PDB entry 1K83 | X-ray diffraction, 2.80 A resolution | chains C and K of the 11 polymer chains in the assembly

== Chain C ==
Name: DNA-directed RNA polymerase II 45KD polypeptide
Organism: Saccharomyces cerevisiae
Notes: EC 2.7.7.6
Reference sequence: P16370 (RPB3_YEAST); residues 1-318 here = UniProt positions 1-318
Amino-acid sequence (318 residues; numbered 1 to 318; the number before each row is that of its first residue):
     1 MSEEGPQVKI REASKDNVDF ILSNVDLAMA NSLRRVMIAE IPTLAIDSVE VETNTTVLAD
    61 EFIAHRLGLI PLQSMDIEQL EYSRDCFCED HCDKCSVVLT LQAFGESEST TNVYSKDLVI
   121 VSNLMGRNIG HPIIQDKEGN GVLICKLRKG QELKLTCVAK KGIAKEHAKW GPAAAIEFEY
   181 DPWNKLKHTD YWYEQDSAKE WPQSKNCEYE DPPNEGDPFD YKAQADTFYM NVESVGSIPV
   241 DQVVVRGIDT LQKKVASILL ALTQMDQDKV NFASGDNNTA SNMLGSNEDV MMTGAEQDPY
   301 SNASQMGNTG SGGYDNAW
Not modelled in the structure: 1-2, 269-318
Metal / ion sites: Zn2+: Cys86, Cys88, Cys92, Cys95
UniProt features mapped onto this chain:
  - binding site (Zn(2+)): Cys86, Cys88, Cys92, Cys95
  - modified residue: Ser2 (N-acetylserine)
  - natural variant: Ala30 (A30D: In mutant RPB3-1)
  - mutagenesis: Lys9 (K9E: Transcript termination readthrough)

== Chain K ==
Name: DNA-directed RNA polymerase II 13.6KD polypeptide
Organism: Saccharomyces cerevisiae
Notes: EC 2.7.7.6
Reference sequence: P38902 (RPBY_YEAST); residues 1-120 here = UniProt positions 1-120
Amino-acid sequence (120 residues; numbered 1 to 120; the number before each row is that of its first residue):
     1 MNAPDRFELF LLGEGESKLK IDPDTKAPNA VVITFEKEDH TLGNLIRAEL LNDRKVLFAA
    61 YKVEHPFFAR FKLRIQTTEG YDPKDALKNA CNSIINKLGA LKTNFETEWN LQTLAADDAF
Not modelled in the structure: 115-120
UniProt features mapped onto this chain:
  - mutagenesis: Glu108 (E108G/V: Transcript termination readthrough; E108K: Transcript termination readthrough. Lethal), Leu111 (L111P: Transcript termination readthrough), Leu114 (L114P: Transcript termination readthrough)

== Chain C / chain K interface ==
Residue-residue contacts - 75 pairs, chain C then chain K:
  Glu3(C) with Thr103(K); Asn104(K)
  Pro6(C) with Lys97(K); Leu101(K), hydrophobic; Asn104(K), hydrogen bond (backbone-side chain)
  Gln7(C) with Asn104(K)
  Val8(C) with Leu101(K), hydrophobic; Asn104(K); Phe105(K), hydrophobic
  Ile10(C) with Glu108(K); Trp109(K), hydrophobic; Gln112(K)
  Ala13(C) with Trp109(K), hydrophobic; Leu114(K)
  Ser14(C) with Leu114(K)
  Val18(C) with Phe105(K), hydrophobic
  Leu22(C) with Leu101(K), hydrophobic
  Asp26(C) with Glu49(K); Asn52(K), hydrogen bond; Lys97(K), salt bridge
  Ala28(C) with Asn44(K); Ala48(K), hydrophobic
  Met29(C) with Leu45(K), hydrophobic; Lys97(K); Leu98(K), hydrophobic
  Ser32(C) with Thr41(K), hydrogen bond (side chain-backbone); Leu45(K)
  Leu33(C) with Leu101(K), hydrophobic
  Arg35(C) with Asp39(K), salt bridge; His40(K); Thr41(K), hydrogen bond
  Val36(C) with Thr41(K)
  Arg84(C) with Phe10(K); Leu11(K)
  Lys165(C) with Arg6(K), hydrogen bond (backbone-side chain); Leu9(K); Phe10(K); Asp39(K), salt bridge
  Glu166(C) with Arg6(K), hydrogen bond (backbone-side chain); Phe10(K)
  His167(C) with Arg6(K)
  Asp241(C) with Phe105(K); Trp109(K)
  Val244(C) with Phe105(K), hydrophobic
  Val245(C) with Phe105(K), hydrophobic; Glu106(K)
  Ile248(C) with Leu98(K); Leu101(K), hydrophobic; Lys102(K)
  Asp249(C) with Lys102(K), salt bridge
  Leu251(C) with Thr41(K); Leu98(K), hydrophobic
  Gln252(C) with Ile95(K), hydrogen bond (side chain-backbone); Leu98(K); Gly99(K)
  Lys254(C) with Glu38(K), salt bridge
  Val255(C) with Leu42(K), hydrophobic; Cys91(K), hydrophobic; Ile94(K), hydrophobic; Ile95(K), hydrophobic
  Ala256(C) with Ile95(K), hydrophobic
  Ile258(C) with Phe35(K), hydrophobic; Leu42(K), hydrophobic; Ile46(K), hydrophobic
  Leu259(C) with Lys88(K); Cys91(K), hydrophobic; Asn92(K); Ile95(K), hydrophobic
  Ala261(C) with Leu19(K), hydrophobic
  Leu262(C) with Leu19(K), hydrophobic; Lys84(K); Leu87(K), hydrophobic; Lys88(K)
  Met265(C) with Leu19(K), hydrophobic; Ile21(K), hydrophobic
Interface residues without a listed pair, chain C (40 interface residues in all): Glu4, Lys9, Lys15, Glu40, Ala164
Interface residues without a listed pair, chain K (41 interface residues in all): Phe7, Lys18, Ala100

== In short ==
The interface between chain C and chain K involves 40 residues on one side and 41 on the other, with 7
hydrogen bonds and 5 salt bridges. Polar contacts include Asp26(C)-Lys97(K), Arg35(C)-Asp39(K) and
Lys165(C)-Asp39(K).
Chain C is DNA-directed RNA polymerase II 45KD polypeptide and chain K is DNA-directed RNA polymerase II
13.6KD polypeptide, both from Saccharomyces cerevisiae; the structure, Crystal Structure of Yeast RNA
Polymerase II Complexed with the Inhibitor Alpha Amanitin, was determined by X-ray diffraction.
